Entry 1KX4 (X-ray diffraction, 2.60 A resolution); this record covers chains I and E of the 10 polymer chains in the assembly.

[Chain I]
Molecule: 5'(ATCTCCAAATATCCCTTGCGGATCGTAGAAAAAGTGTGTCAAACTGCGCTATCAAAGGGAAACTTCAACTGAATTCAGTTGAAGTTTCCCTTTGATAGCGCAGTTTGACACACTTTTTCTACGATCCGCAAGGGATATTTGGAGAT)3' (146-nt DNA)
Source organism: Homo sapiens
Sequence (146 nucleotides; row label = number of the first residue in the row; numbers below 1 keep their minus sign (DA-72 is residue -72)):
   -72 ATCTCCAAAT ATCCCTTGCG GATCGTAGAA AAAGTGTGTC AAACTGCGCT ATCAAAGGGA
   -12 AACTTCAACT GAATTCAGTT GAAGTTTCCC TTTGATAGCG CAGTTTGACA CACTTTTTCT
    48 ACGATCCGCA AGGGATATTT GGAGAT
Bound ions: Mn2+ site 1 near DG-53 (its only coordinating residue here); Mn2+ site 2 near DG-14 (its only coordinating residue here); Mn2+ site 3 near DG27 (its only coordinating residue here)

[Chain E]
Molecule: histone H3
Source organism: Xenopus laevis
Reference sequence: P16105 (H32_BOVIN); residues 1-135 here = UniProt positions 1-135
Amino-acid sequence (135 residues; numbered 1 to 135; the number before each row is that of its first residue):
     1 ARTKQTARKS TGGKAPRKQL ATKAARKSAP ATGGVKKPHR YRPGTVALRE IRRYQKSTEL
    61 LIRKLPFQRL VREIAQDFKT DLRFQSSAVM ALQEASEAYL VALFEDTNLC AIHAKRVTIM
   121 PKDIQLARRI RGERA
Not modelled in the structure: 1-38
Sequence notes: conflict Ala102 (Gly in P16105)
Bound ions: Mn2+ near Asp81 (its only coordinating residue here)

[Interface between chain I and chain E]
Pairs across the interface (29):
  DC-68(I) with His39(E), phosphate contact
  DC-67(I) with His39(E), phosphate contact; Tyr41(E), hydrogen bond to the sugar
  DA-66(I) with Tyr41(E), sugar contact; Arg49(E), phosphate contact
  DA-65(I) with Arg49(E), phosphate contact
  DG8(I) with Pro43(E), phosphate contact; Gly44(E), hydrogen bond to the phosphate
  DA9(I) with Arg40(E), hydrogen bond to the base; Tyr41(E), sugar contact; Arg42(E), sugar contact; Pro43(E), sugar contact; Gly44(E), hydrogen bond to the phosphate; Thr45(E), phosphate contact; Val46(E), hydrogen bond to the phosphate; Ala47(E), hydrogen bond to the phosphate
  DA10(I) with Arg40(E), hydrogen bond to the sugar; Tyr41(E), hydrogen bond to the phosphate; Val46(E), phosphate contact
  DC17(I) with Arg63(E), sugar contact; Leu65(E), phosphate contact; Pro66(E), sugar contact; Arg69(E), salt bridge to the phosphate
  DT18(I) with Arg63(E), phosphate contact; Lys64(E), hydrogen bond to the phosphate; Leu65(E), hydrogen bond to the phosphate
  DC26(I) with Arg83(E), hydrogen bond to the phosphate
  DG27(I) with Asp81(E), phosphate contact; Arg83(E), salt bridge to the phosphate
Also at the interface, not in a pair above, chain I (12 interface residues in all): DA-64
Also at the interface, not in a pair above, chain E (18 interface residues in all): Lys56

[Summary]
Chain I and chain E form an interface of 12 and 18 residues respectively, with 11 hydrogen bonds and 2 salt
bridges. Polar pairs include DA9(I)-Arg40(E), DC-67(I)-Tyr41(E) and DA10(I)-Arg40(E).
Here chain I is
5'(ATCTCCAAATATCCCTTGCGGATCGTAGAAAAAGTGTGTCAAACTGCGCTATCAAAGGGAAACTTCAACTGAATTCAGTTGAAGTTTCCCTTTGATAGCGCAGTTTGACACACTTTTTCTACGATCCGCAAGGGATATTTGGAGAT)3'
(146-nt DNA) (Homo sapiens) and chain E is histone H3 (Xenopus laevis). Entry 1KX4 (X-Ray Structure of the
Nucleosome Core Particle, NCP146b, at 2.6 A Resolution) was determined by X-ray diffraction (same publication
as 1KX3).
